8WYA - chains A and E of the 6 polymer chains in the assembly; structure by electron microscopy, 3.62 A resolution.

Chain A (and E):
Molecule: SIR2 family protein
From: Bacillus subtilis
Notes: engineered mutation(s): WP_029317421.1; chain E of this document is another copy of the same molecule, construct and numbering; everything in this record applies to it too
Chain sequence (1005 residues; each row starts with the number of its first residue):
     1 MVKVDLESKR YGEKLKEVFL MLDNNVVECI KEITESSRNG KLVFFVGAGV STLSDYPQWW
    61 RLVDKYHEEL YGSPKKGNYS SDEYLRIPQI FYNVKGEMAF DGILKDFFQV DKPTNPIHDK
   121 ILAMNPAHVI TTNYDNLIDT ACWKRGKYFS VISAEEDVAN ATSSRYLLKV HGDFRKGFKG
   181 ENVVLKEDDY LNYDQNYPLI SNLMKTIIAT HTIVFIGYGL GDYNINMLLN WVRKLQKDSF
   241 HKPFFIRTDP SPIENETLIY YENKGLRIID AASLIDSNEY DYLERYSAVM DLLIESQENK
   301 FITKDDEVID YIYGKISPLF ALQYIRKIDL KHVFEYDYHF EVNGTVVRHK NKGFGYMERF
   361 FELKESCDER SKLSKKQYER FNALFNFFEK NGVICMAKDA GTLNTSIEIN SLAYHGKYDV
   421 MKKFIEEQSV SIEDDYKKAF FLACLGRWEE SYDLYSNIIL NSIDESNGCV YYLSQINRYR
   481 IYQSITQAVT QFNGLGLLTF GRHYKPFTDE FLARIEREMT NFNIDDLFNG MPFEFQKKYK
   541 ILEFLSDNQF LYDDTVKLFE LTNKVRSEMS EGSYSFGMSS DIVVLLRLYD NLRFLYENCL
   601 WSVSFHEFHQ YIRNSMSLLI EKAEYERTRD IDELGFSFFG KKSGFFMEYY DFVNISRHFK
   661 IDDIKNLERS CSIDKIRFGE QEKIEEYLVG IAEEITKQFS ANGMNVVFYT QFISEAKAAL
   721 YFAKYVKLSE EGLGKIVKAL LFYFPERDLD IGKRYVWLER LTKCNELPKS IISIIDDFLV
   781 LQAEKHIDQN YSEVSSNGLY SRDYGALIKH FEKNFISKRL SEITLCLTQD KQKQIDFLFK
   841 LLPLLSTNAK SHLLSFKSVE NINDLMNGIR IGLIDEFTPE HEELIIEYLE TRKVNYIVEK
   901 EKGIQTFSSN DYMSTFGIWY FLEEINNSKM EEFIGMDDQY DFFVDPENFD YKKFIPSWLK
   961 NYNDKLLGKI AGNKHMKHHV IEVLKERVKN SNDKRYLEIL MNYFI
Disordered / not traced: 1-22, 75-78, 145-147, 297-302, 463-467, 495-503, 630-644, 700-704, 789-792, 858-861, 898-910 (chain E: 1-21, 71-78, 299-301, 368-372, 400-405, 464-466, 547-550, 563-578, 629-643, 898-902)
From the paper describing this entry:
  - mutagenesis - W59A, N133A, D135A, H171A, Y282A: decreased catalytic activity with Bacillus phage SPbeta tube protein
  - mutagenesis - T52A, W60A, D188A, T248A: unchanged growth with Bacillus phage SPbeta tube protein
  - mutagenesis - T52A, W60A, T248A: unchanged catalytic activity with Bacillus phage SPbeta tube protein
  - mutagenesis - Y282A: decreased growth with Bacillus phage SPbeta tube protein
  - catalytic residues: His171 (citing earlier work)
  - catalytic residues: Asn133

Chain A / chain E interface:
Contacting residue pairs (18; chain A residue first):
  Leu70(A) - Glu256(E)
  Tyr71(A) - Glu254(E)
  Tyr71(A) - Glu256(E)
  Tyr71(A) - Thr257(E)  hydrogen bond
  Ser80(A) - Ser80(E)
  Ser80(A) - Ser81(E)  hydrogen bond
  Asp82(A) - Ser81(E)  hydrogen bond
  Asp82(A) - Asn226(E)
  Arg86(A) - Asn226(E)
  Ile90(A) - Tyr260(E)  hydrophobic
  Asn93(A) - Tyr260(E)
  Val94(A) - Tyr260(E)  hydrophobic
  Gly221(A) - Asp82(E)
  Arg233(A) - Asp188(E)  salt bridge
  Arg233(A) - Leu191(E)
  Glu256(A) - Leu70(E)
  Tyr260(A) - Ile90(E)  hydrophobic
  Tyr260(A) - Asn93(E)
Other interface residues (no listed pair), chain A (16 interface residues in all): Ser81, Leu191, Asn230, Tyr261
Other interface residues (no listed pair), chain E (20 interface residues in all): Arg86, Gln89, Glu187, Gly221, Asn230, Ile259, Tyr261

In short:
Chain A and chain E form an interface of 16 and 20 residues respectively, with 3 hydrogen bonds and 1 salt
bridge. Polar pairs include Arg233(A)-Asp188(E), Tyr71(A)-Thr257(E) and Ser80(A)-Ser81(E). The paper reports
catalytic residues His171(A) and Asn133(A); W59A, N133A and D135A of chain A, among others, reduce catalytic
activity with Bacillus phage SPbeta tube protein; 9 substitutions were tested in all.
Both chains are SIR2 family protein (Bacillus subtilis). Entry 8WYA (Cryo-EM structure of DSR2-tube complex)
was determined by electron microscopy together with 8WYB, 8WYC, 8WYD, 8WYE and 8WYF from the same study.
